Entry 2GHH (X-ray diffraction, 2.01 A resolution); this record covers chain X.

[Chain X]
Molecule: cytosolic ascorbate peroxidase 1
From: Glycine max
Notes: EC 1.11.1.11
UniProt: Q43758 (Q43758_SOYBN); numbering as in UniProt (aligned over 2-250)
Amino-acid sequence (261 residues; row label = number of the first residue in the row; numbers below 1 keep their minus sign (Met-10 is residue -10)):
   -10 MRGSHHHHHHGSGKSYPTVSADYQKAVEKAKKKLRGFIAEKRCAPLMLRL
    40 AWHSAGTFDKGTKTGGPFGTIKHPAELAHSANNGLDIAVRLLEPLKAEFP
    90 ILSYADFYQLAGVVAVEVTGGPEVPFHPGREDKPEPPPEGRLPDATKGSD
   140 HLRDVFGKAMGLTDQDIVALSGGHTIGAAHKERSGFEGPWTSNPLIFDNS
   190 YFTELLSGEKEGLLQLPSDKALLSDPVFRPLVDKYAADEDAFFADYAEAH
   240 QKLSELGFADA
Unresolved in the structure: -10 to 0
Differences from the reference sequence: expression tag (-10 to 1)
Ion coordination: heme Fe: His163 (together with nitric oxide); K+: Thr164, Thr180, Asn182, Ile185
Ligand contacts: heme / nitric oxide: Pro34, Leu35, Leu37, Arg38, Trp41, His42, Pro132, Asp133, Ala134, Leu141, Phe145, Leu159, Ser160, Gly162, His163, Ile165, Gly166, Ala167, Ala168, His169, Arg172, Ser173, Gly174, Phe175, Trp179, Leu205, Ser207, Tyr235

[In short]
Chain X binds heme / nitric oxide. The K+ site is built by Thr164, Thr180, Asn182 and Ile185.
Chain X is cytosolic ascorbate peroxidase 1 (Glycine max); the structure, Conformational mobility in the
active site of a heme peroxidase, was determined by X-ray diffraction, deposited together with 2GGN, 2GHC,
2GHD, 2GHE and 2GHK.
